Entry 8GZR (electron microscopy, 2.80 A resolution); this record covers chains A and B of the 3 polymer chains in the assembly.

[Chain A]
Name: Genome polyprotein
Source organism: Dengue virus
Reference sequence: Q5I3C1 (Q5I3C1_9FLAV); residues 1-900 here correspond to UniProt positions 2491-3390 (UniProt number = residue number + 2490)
Amino-acid sequence (908 residues; row label = number of the first residue in the row; numbers below 1 keep their minus sign (Gly-7 is residue -7)):
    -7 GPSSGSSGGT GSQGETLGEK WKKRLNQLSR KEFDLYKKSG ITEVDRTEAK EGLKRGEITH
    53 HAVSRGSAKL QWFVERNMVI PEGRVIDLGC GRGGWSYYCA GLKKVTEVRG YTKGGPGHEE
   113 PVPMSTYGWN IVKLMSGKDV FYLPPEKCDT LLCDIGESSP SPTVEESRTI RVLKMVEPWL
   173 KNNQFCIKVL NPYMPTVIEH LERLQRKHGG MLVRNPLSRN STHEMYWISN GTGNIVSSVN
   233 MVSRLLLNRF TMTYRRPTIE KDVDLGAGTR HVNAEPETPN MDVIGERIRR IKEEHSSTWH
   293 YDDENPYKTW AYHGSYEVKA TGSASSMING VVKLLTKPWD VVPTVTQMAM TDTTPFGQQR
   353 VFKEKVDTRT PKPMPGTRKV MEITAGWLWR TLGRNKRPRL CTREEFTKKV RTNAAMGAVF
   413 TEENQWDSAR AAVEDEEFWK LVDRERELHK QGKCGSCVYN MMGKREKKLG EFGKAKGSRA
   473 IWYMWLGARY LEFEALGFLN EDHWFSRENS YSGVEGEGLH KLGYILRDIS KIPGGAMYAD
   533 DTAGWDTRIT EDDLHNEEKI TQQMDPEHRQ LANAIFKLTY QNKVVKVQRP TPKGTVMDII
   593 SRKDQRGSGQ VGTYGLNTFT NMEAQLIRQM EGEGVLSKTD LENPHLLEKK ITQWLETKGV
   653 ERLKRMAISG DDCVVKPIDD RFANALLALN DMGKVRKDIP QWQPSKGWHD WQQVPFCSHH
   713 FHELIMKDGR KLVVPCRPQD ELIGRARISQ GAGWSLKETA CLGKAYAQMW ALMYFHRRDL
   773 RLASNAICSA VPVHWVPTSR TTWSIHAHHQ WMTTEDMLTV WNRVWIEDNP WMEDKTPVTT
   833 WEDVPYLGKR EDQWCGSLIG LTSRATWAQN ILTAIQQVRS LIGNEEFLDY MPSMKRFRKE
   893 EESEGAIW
Not modelled in the structure: -7 to 5, 886-900
Sequence notes: expression tag (-7 to 0)
Ion coordination: Zn2+ site 1: Glu437, His441, Cys446, Cys449; Mn2+ site 1: Asp533, Thr534, Asp663 (together with CDP); Mn2+ site 2: Asp533, Asp663, Asp664 (together with CDP); Zn2+ site 2: His712, His714, Cys728, Cys847
Ligand contacts:
  - CDP: Lys456, Arg471, Ile473, Asp533, Thr534, Ala535, Gly536, Trp537, Asp538, Ser600, Thr605, Asn609, Asp663
  - S-adenosylhomocysteine (SAH): Ser56, Gly58, Ser59, Gly81, Cys82, Gly83, Arg84, Gly85, Gly86, Trp87, Tyr103, Thr104, Lys105, Gly106, His110, Glu111, Lys130, Asp131, Val132, Phe133, Asp146, Ile147

[Chain B]
Name: Genome polyprotein
Source organism: Dengue virus
Reference sequence: A0A6B7HXY7 (A0A6B7HXY7_9FLAV); residues 1-619 here correspond to UniProt positions 1474-2092 (UniProt number = residue number + 1473)
Amino-acid sequence (673 residues; numbered -53 to 619; the number before each row is that of its first residue; numbers below 1 keep their minus sign (Met-53 is residue -53)):
   -53 MGSSHHHHHH SQDPENLYFQ GSSGSSGADL TVEKAADVTW EEEAEGGGGS GGGGSGVLWD
     7 VPSPPETQKA ELEEGVYRIK QQGIFGKTQV GVGVQKEGVF HTMWHVTRGA VLTYNGKRLE
    67 PNWASVKKDL ISYGGGWRLS AQWQKGEEVQ VIAVEPGKNP KNFQTMPGIF QTTTGEIGAI
   127 ALDFKPGTAG SPIINREGKV VGLYGNGVVT KNGGYVSGIA QTNAEPDGPT PELEEEMFKK
   187 RNLTIMDLHP GSGKTRKYLP AIVREAIKRR LRTLILAPTR VVAAEMEEAL KGLPIRYQTT
   247 ATKSEHTGKE IVDLMCHATF TMRLLSPVRV PNYNLIIMDE AHFTDPASIA ARGYISTRVG
   307 MGEAAAIFMT ATPPGTADAF PQSNAPIQDE ERDIPERSWN SGNDWITDFA GKTVWFVPSI
   367 KAGNDIANCL RKNGKKVIQL SRKTFDTEYQ KTKLNDWDFV VTTDISEMGA NFKADRVIDP
   427 RRCLKPVILT DGPERVILAG PMPVTVASAA QRRGRVGRNP QKENDQYIFT GQPLNNDEDH
   487 AHWTEAKMLL DNINTPEGII PALFEPEREK SAAIDGEYRL KGESRKTFVE LMRRGDLPVW
   547 LAHKVASEGI KYTDRKWCFD GERNNQILEE NMDVEIWTKE GEKKKLRPRW LDARTYSDPL
   607 ALKEFKDFAA GRK
Not modelled in the structure: -53 to 176
Sequence notes: initiating methionine (-53); expression tag (-52 to 0); conflict Ala135 (Ser1608 in A0A6B7HXY7)
Ion coordination: Mn2+: Thr201 (together with CDP)
Ligand contacts: CDP: Pro196, Gly197, Ser198, Gly199, Lys200, Thr201, Arg202, Asp285, Glu286, Asn330, Gly415, Asn417, Lys419, Arg464, Asn465

[How chain A and chain B interact]
Residue-residue contacts (50):
  Glu67(A) with Lys527(B); Gly528(B)
  Arg68(A) with Arg525(B), hydrogen bond (side chain-backbone); Leu526(B); Lys527(B)
  Met70(A) with Arg525(B)
  Pro208(A) with Glu523(B)
  Gly223(A) with Gly504(B); Ile506(B)
  Thr224(A) with Met307(B); Glu503(B), hydrogen bond (side chain-backbone); Gly504(B), hydrogen bond (backbone-backbone); Ile505(B); Ile506(B), hydrogen bond (backbone-backbone)
  Gly225(A) with Met307(B)
  Asn226(A) with Gly306(B), hydrogen bond (side chain-backbone)
  Ser229(A) with Arg514(B)
  Asn232(A) with Arg514(B), hydrogen bond
  Met233(A) with Ala508(B), hydrophobic; Leu509(B); Arg514(B); Ile520(B), hydrophobic
  Arg236(A) with Glu511(B), salt bridge; Arg514(B); Glu515(B), salt bridge; Ile520(B)
  Leu237(A) with Ile520(B); Asp521(B); Glu523(B)
  Asn240(A) with Ser517(B), hydrogen bond
  Arg241(A) with Asp521(B), salt bridge; Glu523(B), salt bridge
  Met244(A) with Asp521(B)
  Arg247(A) with Asp521(B), salt bridge
  Val333(A) with Arg540(B)
  Pro335(A) with Glu536(B)
  Gln339(A) with Pro273(B)
  Glu463(A) with Asn500(B)
  Phe464(A) with Pro273(B), hydrogen bond (backbone-backbone); Arg275(B); Asn500(B); Thr501(B); Pro502(B)
  Gln845(A) with Lys585(B)
  Gly852(A) with Arg618(B)
  Leu853(A) with Lys585(B); Gly617(B); Arg618(B)
  Thr854(A) with Asp613(B); Arg618(B), hydrogen bond (backbone-backbone)
Other interface residues (no listed pair), chain A (33 interface residues in all): Trp64, Met203, Val205, Ile220, Asn222, Val334, Ile851
Other interface residues (no listed pair), chain B (35 interface residues in all): Ser272, Val274, Thr303, Lys493, Lys619

[Overview]
33 residues of chain A face 35 of chain B across their interface, with 9 hydrogen bonds and 5 salt bridges.
Among the polar pairs are Arg236(A)-Glu511(B), Arg236(A)-Glu515(B) and Arg241(A)-Asp521(B). Bound to chain A:
CDP and S-adenosylhomocysteine. Bound to chain B: CDP.
Here chain A is Genome polyprotein and chain B is Genome polyprotein, both from Dengue virus. Entry 8GZR
(Cryo-EM structure of the the NS5-NS3 RNA-elongation complex) was determined by electron microscopy together
with 8GZP and 8GZQ from the same study.
